PDB entry 4EC0 | X-ray diffraction, 1.85 A resolution | chains A and B

[Chain A]
Name: Hematopoietic prostaglandin D synthase
Source organism: Homo sapiens
Notes: EC 5.3.99.2, 2.5.1.18
UniProtKB: O60760 (HPGDS_HUMAN); numbering as in UniProt (aligned over 1-199)
Sequence (200 residues; numbered 0 to 199; the number before each row is that of its first residue; numbering starts at 0):
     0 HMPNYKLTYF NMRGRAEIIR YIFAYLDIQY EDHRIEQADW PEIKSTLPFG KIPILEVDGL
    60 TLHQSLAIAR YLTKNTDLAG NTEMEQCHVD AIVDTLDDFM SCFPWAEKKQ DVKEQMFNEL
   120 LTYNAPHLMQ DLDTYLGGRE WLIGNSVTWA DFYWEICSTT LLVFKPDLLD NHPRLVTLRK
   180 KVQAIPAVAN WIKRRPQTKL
Disordered / not traced: 0
Sequence notes: expression tag (0)
Residues lining bound ligands:
  - 7PQ (4-[2-(aminomethyl)naphthalen-1-yl]-N-[2-(morpholin-4-yl)ethyl]benzamide): Y8, M11, R12, G13, R14, D96, M99, S100, W104, K112, Y152, C156, T159, L199
  - glutathione (GSH): Y8, F9, R14, W39, K43, G49, K50, I51, P52, Q63, S64
UniProt features mapped onto this chain:
  - binding site (glutathione): Y8, R14, W39, G49 to I51, Q63, S64
  - mutagenesis: D93 (D93N: Loss of activation by calcium or magnesium ions), D96 (D96N: Increases PGD2 synthesis. Loss of activation by calcium or magnesium ions), D97 (D97N: Reduces PGD2 synthesis by 99%. Loss of activation by calcium or magnesium ions)

[Chain B]
Name: Hematopoietic prostaglandin D synthase
Source organism: Homo sapiens
Notes: EC 5.3.99.2, 2.5.1.18
UniProtKB: O60760 (HPGDS_HUMAN); residues 1001-1199 here correspond to UniProt positions 1-199 (UniProt number = residue number - 1000)
Sequence (200 residues; each row starts with the number of its first residue):
  1000 HMPNYKLTYF NMRGRAEIIR YIFAYLDIQY EDHRIEQADW PEIKSTLPFG KIPILEVDGL
  1060 TLHQSLAIAR YLTKNTDLAG NTEMEQCHVD AIVDTLDDFM SCFPWAEKKQ DVKEQMFNEL
  1120 LTYNAPHLMQ DLDTYLGGRE WLIGNSVTWA DFYWEICSTT LLVFKPDLLD NHPRLVTLRK
  1180 KVQAIPAVAN WIKRRPQTKL
Sequence notes: expression tag (1000)
Residues lining bound ligands: glutathione (GSH): Y1008, F1009, R1014, W1039, K1043, G1049, K1050, I1051, P1052, Q1063, S1064
UniProt features mapped onto this chain:
  - binding site (glutathione): Y1008, R1014, W1039, G1049 to I1051, Q1063, S1064

[How chain A and chain B interact]
Residue-residue contacts (50):
  P47(A) with D1130(B)
  F48(A) with I1091(B), hydrophobic; T1094(B); D1130(B); L1131(B), hydrophobic; Y1134(B), hydrophobic
  L59(A) with M1083(B), hydrophobic; H1087(B)
  L61(A) with M1083(B), hydrophobic; H1087(B)
  H62(A) with A1090(B); T1094(B)
  Q63(A) with A1090(B); D1093(B); T1094(B), hydrogen bond; D1097(B), hydrogen bond
  A66(A) with C1086(B); D1089(B); A1090(B)
  R69(A) with R1069(B); D1089(B), salt bridge
  Y70(A) with E1082(B); M1083(B); C1086(B), hydrophobic
  K73(A) with Q1085(B), hydrogen bond
  N74(A) with E1082(B), hydrogen bond
  E82(A) with Y1070(B); N1074(B), hydrogen bond
  M83(A) with L1061(B), hydrophobic; Y1070(B)
  Q85(A) with K1073(B)
  C86(A) with L1061(B), hydrophobic; A1066(B); Y1070(B), hydrophobic
  H87(A) with L1061(B)
  D89(A) with A1066(B); R1069(B), salt bridge
  A90(A) with H1062(B); Q1063(B); A1066(B)
  I91(A) with F1048(B), hydrophobic
  D93(A) with Q1063(B)
  T94(A) with F1048(B); H1062(B); Q1063(B), hydrogen bond
  D97(A) with Q1063(B), hydrogen bond
  D130(A) with P1047(B); F1048(B)
  L131(A) with F1048(B), hydrophobic
  Y134(A) with F1048(B), hydrophobic
Also at the interface, not in a pair above, chain A (30 interface residues in all): G49, T60, L65, I67, L127
Also at the interface, not in a pair above, chain B (28 interface residues in all): V1056, L1065, I1067, L1127

[Summary]
Chain A and chain B form an interface of 30 and 28 residues respectively, with 7 hydrogen bonds and 2 salt
bridges. Polar pairs include R69(A)-D1089(B), D89(A)-R1069(B) and Q63(A)-T1094(B). Chain A binds glutathione
and compound 7PQ. Bound to chain B: glutathione.
Both chains are Hematopoietic prostaglandin D synthase (Homo sapiens). Entry 4EC0 (Crystal structure of
hH-PGDS with water displacing inhibitor) was determined by X-ray diffraction, deposited together with 4EDY,
4EE0 and 4EDZ.
